PDB entry 5Y93 | X-ray diffraction, 1.62 A resolution | chain A

# Chain A
Molecule: Bromodomain-containing protein 4
Organism: Homo sapiens
UniProtKB: O60885 (BRD4_HUMAN); residue numbers follow UniProt; this construct covers 44-168
Amino-acid sequence (141 residues; row label = number of the first residue in the row):
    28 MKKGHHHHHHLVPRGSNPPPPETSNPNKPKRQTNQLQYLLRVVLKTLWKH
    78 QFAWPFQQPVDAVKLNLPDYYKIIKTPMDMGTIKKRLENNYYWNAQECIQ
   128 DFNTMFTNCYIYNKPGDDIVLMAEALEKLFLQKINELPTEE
Unresolved in the structure: 28-32, 166-168
Construct notes: expression tag (28-43)
Ligand contacts: 8Q9 (2-[[5-[(5-bromanyl-2-methoxy-phenyl)sulfonylamino]-3-methyl-1,2-benzoxazol-6-yl]oxy]-N-(2-morpholin-4-ylethyl)ethanamide): Trp81, Pro82, Val87, Leu92, Asn93, Leu94, Tyr97, Cys136, Tyr139, Asn140, Asp145, Ile146, Met149
Swiss-Prot annotation at these positions:
  - site: Asn140 (Acetylated histone binding)
  - cross-link: Lys99 (Glycyl lysine isopeptide (Lys-Gly) (interchain with G-Cter in SUMO2))
  - natural variant: Asp145 (D145G: Found in a patient with a neurodevelopmental syndrome; uncertain significance)
  - mutagenesis: Asn140 (N140A: Abolishes binding to acetylated histones)

# In short
Ligands of chain A: compound 8Q9. UniProt lists one mutagenesis site.
Chain A is Bromodomain-containing protein 4 (Homo sapiens); the structure, Crystal Structure Analysis of the
BRD4, was determined by X-ray diffraction together with 5Y8C, 5Y8W, 5Y8Y, 5Y8Z and 5Y94 from the same study.
